8C41 - chains B and G of the 6 polymer chains in the assembly; structure by X-ray diffraction, 2.39 A resolution.

Chain B:
Protein: Fused ParE30ParC55 CLEAVAGE COMPLEX of the TOPOISOMERASE IV
From: Streptococcus pneumoniae
Notes: EC 5.99.1.-; engineered mutation(s): Insertion of His at postion 648
Amino-acid sequence (742 residues; numbered 403 to 1496; 352 numbers in that range are skipped by the numbering (no residue carries them; nothing is unmodelled there); the number before each row is that of its first residue):
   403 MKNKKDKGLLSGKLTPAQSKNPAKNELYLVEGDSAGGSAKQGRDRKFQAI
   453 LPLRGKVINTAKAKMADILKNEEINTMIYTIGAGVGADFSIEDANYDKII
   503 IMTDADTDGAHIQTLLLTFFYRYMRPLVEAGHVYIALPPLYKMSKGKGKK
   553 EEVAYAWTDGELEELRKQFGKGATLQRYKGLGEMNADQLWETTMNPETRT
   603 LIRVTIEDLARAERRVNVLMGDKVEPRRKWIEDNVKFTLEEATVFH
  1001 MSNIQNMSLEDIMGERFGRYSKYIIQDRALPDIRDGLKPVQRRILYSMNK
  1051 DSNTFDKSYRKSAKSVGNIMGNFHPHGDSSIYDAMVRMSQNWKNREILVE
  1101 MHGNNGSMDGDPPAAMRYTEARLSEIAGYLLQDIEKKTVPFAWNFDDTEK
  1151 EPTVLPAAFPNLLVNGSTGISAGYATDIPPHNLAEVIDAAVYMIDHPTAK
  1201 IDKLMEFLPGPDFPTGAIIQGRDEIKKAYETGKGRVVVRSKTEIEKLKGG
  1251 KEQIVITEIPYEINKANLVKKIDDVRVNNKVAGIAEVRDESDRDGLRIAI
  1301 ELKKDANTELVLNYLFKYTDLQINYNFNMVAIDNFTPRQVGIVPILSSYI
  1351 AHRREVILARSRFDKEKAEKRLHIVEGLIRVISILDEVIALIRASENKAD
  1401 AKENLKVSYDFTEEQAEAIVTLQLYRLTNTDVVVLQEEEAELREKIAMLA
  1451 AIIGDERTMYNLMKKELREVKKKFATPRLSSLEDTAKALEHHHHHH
Not modelled in the structure: 403-414, 1487-1496
Metal / ion sites: Mg2+ site 1: Asp-506, Asp-508; Mg2+ site 2: Phe-1316, Lys-1317, Thr-1319, Gln-1322
Residues lining bound ligands: delafloxacin (TE9): Gly-434, Asp-435, Leu-455, Arg-456, Gly-457, Ser-1079

Chain G:
Molecule: 7-nt DNA strand
Sequence (7 nucleotides; each row starts with the number of its first residue):
     1 CGTGCAT

Interface between chain B and chain G:
Pairs across the interface (26):
  Glu-433(B) / DT7(G)  phosphate contact
  Gly-457(B) / DT7(G)  base contact
  Lys-458(B) / DT7(G)  hydrogen bond to the base
  Asp-510(B) / DA6(G)  phosphate contact
  Asp-510(B) / DT7(G)  sugar contact
  Ile-514(B) / DT7(G)  phosphate contact
  Arg-1028(B) / DA6(G)  hydrogen bond to the phosphate
  Lys-1038(B) / DC5(G)  salt bridge to the phosphate
  Val-1040(B) / DC5(G)  phosphate contact
  Val-1040(B) / DA6(G)  phosphate contact
  His-1074(B) / DA6(G)  salt bridge to the phosphate
  His-1076(B) / DA6(G)  hydrogen bond to the phosphate
  His-1076(B) / DT7(G)  salt bridge to the phosphate
  Gly-1077(B) / DT7(G)  hydrogen bond to the phosphate
  Ser-1080(B) / DA6(G)  base contact
  Ser-1080(B) / DT7(G)  base contact
  Ala-1084(B) / DC5(G)  phosphate contact
  Arg-1087(B) / DG4(G)  salt bridge to the phosphate
  Arg-1087(B) / DC5(G)  phosphate contact
  Lys-1093(B) / DG4(G)  salt bridge to the phosphate
  Thr-1168(B) / DG4(G)  sugar contact
  Thr-1168(B) / DC5(G)  phosphate contact
  Ile-1170(B) / DT3(G)  base contact
  Ile-1170(B) / DG4(G)  base contact
  Glu-1262(B) / DT3(G)  phosphate contact
  Glu-1262(B) / DG4(G)  phosphate contact
Also at the interface, not in a pair above, chain B (20 interface residues in all): Arg-456, Pro-1075

Overview:
20 residues of chain B face 5 of chain G across their interface; the contacts include 4 hydrogen bonds and 5
salt bridges. Polar pairs include Lys-458(B)/DT7(G), Arg-1028(B)/DA6(G) and His-1076(B)/DA6(G). Ligands of
chain B: delafloxacin. The Mg2+ site 1 is built by Asp-506(B) and Asp-508(B).
Here chain B is Fused ParE30ParC55 CLEAVAGE COMPLEX of the TOPOISOMERASE IV (Streptococcus pneumoniae) and
chain G is a 7-nt DNA strand. Entry 8C41 (High resolution structure of the Streptococcus pneumoniae
topoisomerase IV-DNA complex with the novel fluoroquinolone Delafloxacin) was determined by X-ray diffraction,
deposited together with 8QMB and 8QMC.
